Entry 2CYC (X-ray diffraction, 2.20 A resolution); this record covers chains A and B.

# Chain A (and B)
Name: tyrosyl-tRNA synthetase
Source organism: Pyrococcus horikoshii
Notes: EC 6.1.1.1; chain B of this document is another copy of the same molecule, construct and numbering; everything in this record applies to it too
Reference sequence: O58739 (O58739_PYRHO); residues 1-375 here = UniProt positions 1-375
Sequence (375 residues; each row starts with the number of its first residue):
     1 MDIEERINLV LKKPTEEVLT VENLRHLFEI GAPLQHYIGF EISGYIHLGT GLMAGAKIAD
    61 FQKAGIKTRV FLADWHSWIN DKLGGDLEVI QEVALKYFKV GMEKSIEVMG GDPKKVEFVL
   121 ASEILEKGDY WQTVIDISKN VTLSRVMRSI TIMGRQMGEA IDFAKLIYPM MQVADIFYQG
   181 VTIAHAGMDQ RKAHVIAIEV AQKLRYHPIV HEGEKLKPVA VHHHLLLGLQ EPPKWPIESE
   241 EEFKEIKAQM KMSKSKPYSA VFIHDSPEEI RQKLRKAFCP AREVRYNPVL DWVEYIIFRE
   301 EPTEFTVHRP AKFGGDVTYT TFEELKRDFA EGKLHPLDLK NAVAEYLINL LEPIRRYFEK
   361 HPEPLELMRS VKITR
Not modelled in the structure: 372-375
Swiss-Prot annotation at these positions:
  - motif: Lys251 to Ser255 ('KMSKS' region)
  - binding site (L-tyrosine): Tyr37, Tyr168, Gln172, Asp175, Gln190
  - binding site (ATP): Lys254
Small-molecule neighbours: tyrosine (TYR): Tyr37, Gly39, Phe40, Glu41, Phe71, Ala73, His76, Ile152, Met153, Tyr168, Gln172, Asp175, Gln190

# How chain A and chain B interact
Contacting residue pairs (70):
  Trp75(A) - Gly128(B)
  Trp75(A) - Gln132(B)
  Trp78(A) - Gln132(B)
  Trp78(A) - Ile135(B)  hydrophobic
  Trp78(A) - Asp136(B)
  Trp78(A) - Lys139(B)  hydrogen bond (backbone-side chain)
  Trp78(A) - Tyr206(B)  hydrophobic
  Ile79(A) - Ile135(B)  hydrophobic
  Ile79(A) - Lys139(B)
  Asp81(A) - Lys139(B)  salt bridge
  Leu87(A) - Gln132(B)
  Leu87(A) - Tyr206(B)
  Glu88(A) - Arg205(B)  salt bridge
  Leu125(A) - Gly128(B)
  Glu126(A) - Gly128(B)  hydrogen bond (backbone-backbone)
  Gly128(A) - Trp75(B)
  Gly128(A) - Leu125(B)
  Gly128(A) - Glu126(B)  hydrogen bond (backbone-backbone)
  Gly128(A) - Gly128(B)
  Trp131(A) - Trp131(B)  hydrophobic
  Trp131(A) - Ile135(B)  hydrophobic
  Gln132(A) - Trp75(B)
  Gln132(A) - Trp78(B)
  Gln132(A) - Leu87(B)
  Ile135(A) - Trp78(B)  hydrophobic
  Ile135(A) - Ile79(B)  hydrophobic
  Ile135(A) - Trp131(B)  hydrophobic
  Ile135(A) - Ala164(B)
  Asp136(A) - Trp78(B)
  Ser138(A) - Asp162(B)
  Ser138(A) - Phe163(B)  hydrogen bond (backbone-backbone)
  Ser138(A) - Ala164(B)  hydrogen bond (backbone-backbone)
  Ser138(A) - Ile167(B)
  Lys139(A) - Trp78(B)  hydrogen bond (side chain-backbone)
  Lys139(A) - Ile79(B)
  Lys139(A) - Asp81(B)  salt bridge
  Lys139(A) - Asp162(B)
  Lys139(A) - Ala164(B)
  Val141(A) - Asp162(B)
  Val141(A) - Phe163(B)  hydrogen bond (backbone-backbone)
  Thr142(A) - Ala160(B)
  Thr142(A) - Ile161(B)
  Leu143(A) - Met157(B)  hydrophobic
  Leu143(A) - Ile161(B)  hydrogen bond (backbone-backbone)
  Leu143(A) - Phe163(B)  hydrophobic
  Val146(A) - Phe163(B)  hydrophobic
  Ala160(A) - Thr142(B)
  Ile161(A) - Thr142(B)
  Ile161(A) - Leu143(B)  hydrogen bond (backbone-backbone)
  Asp162(A) - Ser138(B)
  Asp162(A) - Lys139(B)
  Asp162(A) - Val141(B)
  Phe163(A) - Ser138(B)  hydrogen bond (backbone-backbone)
  Phe163(A) - Val141(B)  hydrogen bond (backbone-backbone)
  Phe163(A) - Leu143(B)  hydrophobic
  Phe163(A) - Val146(B)  hydrophobic
  Phe163(A) - Phe163(B)  hydrophobic
  Phe163(A) - Leu166(B)
  Phe163(A) - Ile167(B)
  Phe163(A) - Met170(B)  hydrophobic
  Ala164(A) - Ile135(B)
  Ala164(A) - Ser138(B)  hydrogen bond (backbone-backbone)
  Ala164(A) - Lys139(B)
  Leu166(A) - Phe163(B)
  Ile167(A) - Ile135(B)  hydrophobic
  Ile167(A) - Ser138(B)
  Ile167(A) - Phe163(B)
  Met170(A) - Phe163(B)  hydrophobic
  Tyr206(A) - Trp78(B)  hydrophobic
  Tyr206(A) - Leu87(B)
Also at the interface, not in a pair above, chain A (31 interface residues in all): Lys127, Met157, Met171
Also at the interface, not in a pair above, chain B (32 interface residues in all): Lys127, Met147, Met171

# Overview
The interface between chain A and chain B involves 31 residues on one side and 32 on the other, with 12
hydrogen bonds and 3 salt bridges. Polar pairs include Asp81(A)-Lys139(B), Glu88(A)-Arg205(B) and
Trp78(A)-Lys139(B). Ligands of chain A: tyrosine.
Both chains are tyrosyl-tRNA synthetase (Pyrococcus horikoshii). Entry 2CYC (Crystal structure of Tyrosyl-tRNA
Synthetase complexed with L-tyrosine from Pyrococcus horikoshii) was determined by X-ray diffraction together
with 2CYA and 2CYB from the same study.
